Entry 6TUI (electron microscopy, 10.47 A resolution (very low resolution: no residue pairs are listed; an interface is given only as per-side residue counts)); this record covers chains C5 and X4 of the 52 polymer chains in the assembly.

Chain C5 (and X4):
Name: Phage major capsid protein, HK97 family
From: Rhodobacter capsulatus SB 1003
Notes: chain X4 of this document is another copy of the same molecule, construct and numbering; everything in this record applies to it too
UniProt: D5ATZ3 (D5ATZ3_RHOCB); residues 1-385 here correspond to UniProt positions 13-397 (UniProt number = residue number + 12)
Sequence (385 residues; each row starts with the number of its first residue):
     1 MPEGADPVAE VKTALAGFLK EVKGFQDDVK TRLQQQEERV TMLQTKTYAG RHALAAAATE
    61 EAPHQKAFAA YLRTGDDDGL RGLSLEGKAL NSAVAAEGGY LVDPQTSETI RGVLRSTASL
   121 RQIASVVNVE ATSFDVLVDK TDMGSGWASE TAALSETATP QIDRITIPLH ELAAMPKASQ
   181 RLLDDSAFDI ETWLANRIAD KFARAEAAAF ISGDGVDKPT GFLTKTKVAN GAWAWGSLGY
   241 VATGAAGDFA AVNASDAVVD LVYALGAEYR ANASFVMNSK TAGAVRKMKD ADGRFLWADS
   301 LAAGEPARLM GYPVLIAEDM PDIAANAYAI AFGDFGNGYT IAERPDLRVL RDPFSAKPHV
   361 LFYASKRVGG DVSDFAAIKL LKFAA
Not modelled in the structure: 1-88

Chain C5 / chain X4 interface:
At this resolution (10 A) residue pairs are not listed: 58 residues of chain C5 and 54 of chain X4 lie at the interface.

Overview:
Chain C5 and chain X4 form an interface of 58 and 54 residues respectively.
Both chains are Phage major capsid protein, HK97 family (Rhodobacter capsulatus SB 1003). Entry 6TUI (Virion
of empty GTA particle) was determined by electron microscopy together with 6TB9, 6TBA, 6TE8, 6TE9, 6TEB, 6TEH
and 3 further entries from the same study.
